6HVV - chains A and G of the 28 polymer chains in the assembly; structure by X-ray diffraction, 2.70 A resolution.

Chain A:
Name: Proteasome subunit alpha type-2
Source organism: Saccharomyces cerevisiae S288C
Notes: EC 3.4.25.1
Reference sequence: P23639 (PSA2_YEAST); numbering as in UniProt (aligned over 1-250)
Amino-acid sequence (250 residues; row label = number of the first residue in the row):
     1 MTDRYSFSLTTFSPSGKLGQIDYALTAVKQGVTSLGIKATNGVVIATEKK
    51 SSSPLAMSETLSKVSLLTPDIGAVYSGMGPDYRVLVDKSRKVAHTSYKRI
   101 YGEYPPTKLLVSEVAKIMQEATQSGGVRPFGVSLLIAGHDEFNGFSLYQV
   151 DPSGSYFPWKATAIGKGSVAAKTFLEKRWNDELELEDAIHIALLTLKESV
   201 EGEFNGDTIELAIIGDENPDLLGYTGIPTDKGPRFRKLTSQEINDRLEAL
Curated features (UniProtKB/Swiss-Prot):
  - cross-link: Lys108 (Glycyl lysine isopeptide (Lys-Gly) (interchain with G-Cter in ubiquitin))

Chain G:
Name: Proteasome subunit alpha type-1
Source organism: Saccharomyces cerevisiae S288C
Notes: EC 3.4.25.1
Reference sequence: P21243 (PSA1_YEAST); residues -8 to 243 here correspond to UniProt positions 1-252 (UniProt number = residue number + 9)
Amino-acid sequence (252 residues; each row starts with the number of its first residue; numbers below 1 keep their minus sign (Met-8 is residue -8)):
    -8 MSGAAAASAAGYDRHITIFSPEGRLYQVEYAFKATNQTNINSLAVRGKDC
    42 TVVISQKKVPDKLLDPTTVSYIFCISRTIGMVVNGPIPDARNAALRAKAE
    92 AAEFRYKYGYDMPCDVLAKRMANLSQIYTQRAYMRPLGVILTFVSVDEEL
   142 GPSIYKTDPAGYYVGYKATATGPKQQEITTNLENHFKKSKIDHINEESWE
   192 KVVEFAITHMIDALGTEFSKNDLEVGVATKDKFFTLSAENIEERLVAIAE
   242 QD
Unresolved in the structure: -8 to 1, 243
Metal / ion sites: Mg2+: Thr8, Arg122, Met125

Chain A / chain G interface:
Contacting residue pairs - 65 pairs, chain A then chain G:
  Thr2(A) - Tyr124(G)
  Asp3(A) - Tyr124(G)
  Tyr5(A) - Ile7(G)
  Tyr5(A) - Ala123(G)  hydrophobic
  Tyr5(A) - Tyr124(G)  hydrophobic
  Leu9(A) - Ile9(G)  hydrophobic
  Leu9(A) - Ala123(G)  hydrophobic
  Gln20(A) - Ile9(G)
  Gln20(A) - Phe10(G)  hydrogen bond (side chain-backbone)
  Tyr23(A) - Phe10(G)
  Tyr23(A) - Ser11(G)
  Tyr23(A) - Pro12(G)  hydrophobic
  Tyr23(A) - Gly14(G)
  Ala24(A) - Phe10(G)  hydrophobic
  Thr26(A) - Pro12(G)
  Thr26(A) - Glu13(G)
  Ala27(A) - Gly14(G)
  Ser52(A) - Tyr153(G)
  Pro54(A) - Lys158(G)
  Pro54(A) - Glu174(G)
  Leu55(A) - Tyr157(G)
  Leu55(A) - Lys158(G)  hydrogen bond (backbone-backbone)
  Leu55(A) - Ala159(G)
  Leu55(A) - Thr170(G)
  Leu55(A) - Glu174(G)
  Leu55(A) - Phe177(G)  hydrophobic
  Ala56(A) - Gly156(G)
  Ala56(A) - Tyr157(G)  hydrophobic
  Met57(A) - Arg37(G)
  Met57(A) - Val155(G)
  Met57(A) - Gly156(G)  hydrogen bond (backbone-backbone)
  Met57(A) - Tyr157(G)
  Met57(A) - Lys158(G)
  Thr60(A) - Tyr146(G)
  Thr60(A) - Val155(G)
  Thr60(A) - Gly156(G)  hydrogen bond (side chain-backbone)
  Leu61(A) - Tyr153(G)  hydrophobic
  Met78(A) - Phe10(G)  hydrophobic
  Met78(A) - Leu16(G)  hydrophobic
  Pro80(A) - Gln117(G)
  Pro80(A) - Ala151(G)
  Pro80(A) - Gly152(G)
  Pro80(A) - Tyr153(G)
  Asp81(A) - Gln117(G)
  Arg83(A) - Ala113(G)  hydrogen bond (side chain-backbone)
  Arg83(A) - Asn114(G)
  Arg83(A) - Gly152(G)  hydrogen bond (side chain-backbone)
  Arg83(A) - Tyr154(G)
  Val84(A) - Asn114(G)
  Val84(A) - Gln117(G)
  Asp87(A) - Lys110(G)  salt bridge
  Asp87(A) - Asn114(G)
  Gly126(A) - Arg122(G)
  Gly126(A) - Ala123(G)  hydrogen bond (backbone-backbone)
  Val127(A) - Gln121(G)
  Val127(A) - Arg122(G)
  Arg128(A) - Thr8(G)
  Arg128(A) - Phe10(G)
  Arg128(A) - Leu16(G)
  Arg128(A) - Thr120(G)  hydrogen bond (side chain-backbone)
  Arg128(A) - Gln121(G)  hydrogen bond (backbone-backbone)
  Pro129(A) - Phe10(G)
  Pro129(A) - Gln121(G)
  Phe130(A) - Gln121(G)
  Gly131(A) - Phe10(G)
Other interface residues (no listed pair), chain A (31 interface residues in all): Gln30, Ser53, Ala121
Other interface residues (no listed pair), chain G (34 interface residues in all): Thr160, Leu173

Overview:
31 residues of chain A and 34 residues of chain G are in contact; the contacts include 9 hydrogen bonds and 1
salt bridge. Polar contacts include Asp87(A)-Lys110(G), Gln20(A)-Phe10(G) and Thr60(A)-Gly156(G). Thr8(G),
Arg122(G) and Met125(G) form the Mg2+ site.
Here chain A is Proteasome subunit alpha type-2 and chain G is Proteasome subunit alpha type-1, both from
Saccharomyces cerevisiae S288C. Entry 6HVV (Yeast 20S proteasome with human beta2i (1-53) in complex with 39)
was determined by X-ray diffraction (same publication as 6HTB, 6HTC, 6HTD, 6HTP, 6HTR, 6HUB and 30 further
entries).
